Entry 3S3N (X-ray diffraction, 2.49 A resolution); this record covers chains A and C of the 4 polymer chains in the assembly.

== Chain A ==
Molecule: PFV integrase
Source organism: Human spumaretrovirus
Notes: EC 2.7.7.-
Reference sequence: P14350 (POL_FOAMV); residues 1-392 here correspond to UniProt positions 752-1143 (UniProt number = residue number + 751)
Sequence (395 residues; each row starts with the number of its first residue; numbers below 1 keep their minus sign (Gly-2 is residue -2)):
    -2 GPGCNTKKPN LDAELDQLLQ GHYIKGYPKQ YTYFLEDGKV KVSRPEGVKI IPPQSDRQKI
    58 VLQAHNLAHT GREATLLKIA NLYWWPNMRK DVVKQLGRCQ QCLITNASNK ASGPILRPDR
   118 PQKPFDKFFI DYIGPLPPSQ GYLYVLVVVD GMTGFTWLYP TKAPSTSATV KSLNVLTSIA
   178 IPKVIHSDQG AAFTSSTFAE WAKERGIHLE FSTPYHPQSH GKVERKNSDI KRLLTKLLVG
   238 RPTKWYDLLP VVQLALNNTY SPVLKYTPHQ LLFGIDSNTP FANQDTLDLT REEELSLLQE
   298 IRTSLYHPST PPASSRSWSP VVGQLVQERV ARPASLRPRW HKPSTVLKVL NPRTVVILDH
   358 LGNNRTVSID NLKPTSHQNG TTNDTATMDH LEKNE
Unresolved in the structure: -2 to 7, 376-392
Differences from the reference sequence: expression tag (-2 to 0); engineered mutation His217 (Gly968 in P14350); variant Gly218 (Ser969 in P14350)
Curated features (UniProtKB/Swiss-Prot):
  - binding site (Mg(2+)): Asp123, Asp185
Metal / ion sites: Zn2+: His62, His66, Cys96, Cys99; Mg2+ site 1: Asp128, Asp185 (together with Dolutegravir); Mg2+ site 2: Asp128, Glu221 (together with Dolutegravir)
Residues lining bound ligands: Dolutegravir (DLU; (4R,12aS)-N-(2,4-difluorobenzyl)-7-hydroxy-4-methyl-6,8-dioxo-3,4,6,8,12,12a-hexahydro-2H-pyrido[1',2':4,5]pyrazino[2,1-b][1,3]oxazine-9-carboxamide): Asp128, Asp185, Gln186, Gly187, Tyr212, Pro214, Gln215, Glu221, Arg329
From the paper describing this entry:
  - conformationally variable residues (helix shift): Pro214
  - binding site for Dolutegravir: Tyr212, Pro214
  - mutagenesis - N224H: unchanged binding to Dolutegravir

== Chain C ==
Molecule: 19-nt DNA strand
Sequence (19 nucleotides; row label = number of the first residue in the row):
     1 ATTGTCATGG AATTTCGCA

== Interface between chain A and chain C ==
Residue-residue contacts - 46 pairs, chain A then chain C:
  Ile112(A) - DG4(C)  phosphate contact
  Ile112(A) - DT5(C)  base contact
  Leu113(A) - DT3(C)  base contact
  Leu113(A) - DG4(C)  hydrogen bond to the phosphate
  Arg114(A) - DG4(C)  sugar contact
  Arg114(A) - DT5(C)  salt bridge to the phosphate
  Pro115(A) - DT3(C)  base contact
  Pro115(A) - DG4(C)  phosphate contact
  Pro115(A) - DT5(C)  phosphate contact
  Lys124(A) - DT3(C)  base contact
  His183(A) - DT3(C)  phosphate contact
  Glu207(A) - DT2(C)  base contact
  Glu207(A) - DT3(C)  base contact
  Ser209(A) - DT3(C)  phosphate contact
  Thr210(A) - DT2(C)  phosphate contact
  Thr210(A) - DT3(C)  hydrogen bond to the phosphate
  His213(A) - DG4(C)  salt bridge to the phosphate
  Gln215(A) - DG4(C)  sugar contact
  Ser216(A) - DT3(C)  hydrogen bond to the phosphate
  Gly218(A) - DG4(C)  hydrogen bond to the base
  Gly218(A) - DT5(C)  sugar contact
  Lys219(A) - DT5(C)  sugar contact
  Lys219(A) - DC6(C)  salt bridge to the phosphate
  Glu221(A) - DG4(C)  base contact
  Arg222(A) - DG4(C)  base contact
  Arg222(A) - DT5(C)  base contact
  Arg222(A) - DC6(C)  hydrogen bond to the base
  Arg222(A) - DA7(C)  hydrogen bond to the sugar
  Asp226(A) - DA7(C)  sugar contact
  Arg229(A) - DA7(C)  hydrogen bond to the phosphate
  Arg229(A) - DT8(C)  salt bridge to the phosphate
  Ser258(A) - DA7(C)  hydrogen bond to the phosphate
  Pro259(A) - DA7(C)  phosphate contact
  Pro259(A) - DT8(C)  base contact
  Lys345(A) - DA1(C)  base contact
  Leu347(A) - DA1(C)  sugar contact
  Leu347(A) - DT2(C)  sugar contact
  Asn348(A) - DT2(C)  hydrogen bond to the base
  Asn348(A) - DT3(C)  hydrogen bond to the sugar
  Arg350(A) - DG4(C)  salt bridge to the phosphate
  Thr351(A) - DT2(C)  sugar contact
  Thr351(A) - DT3(C)  sugar contact
  Val353(A) - DA1(C)  base contact
  Asn361(A) - DA1(C)  hydrogen bond to the base
  Thr363(A) - DA1(C)  sugar contact
  Thr363(A) - DT2(C)  hydrogen bond to the phosphate
Other interface residues (no listed pair), chain A (33 interface residues in all): Arg117, Phe208, Lys233, Val260, Leu344

== Overview ==
Chain A and chain C form an interface of 33 and 8 residues respectively, with 12 hydrogen bonds and 5 salt
bridges. Polar pairs include Gly218(A)-DG4(C), Arg222(A)-DC6(C) and Asn348(A)-DT2(C). Chain A binds
Dolutegravir. The paper reports a binding site for Dolutegravir at Tyr212(A) and Pro214(A); N224H of chain A
leaves binding to Dolutegravir unchanged.
Here chain A is PFV integrase (Human spumaretrovirus) and chain C is a 19-nt DNA strand. Entry 3S3N (Crystal
structure of the Prototype Foamy Virus (PFV) S217H mutant intasome in complex with magnesium and ...) was
determined by X-ray diffraction (same publication as 3S3M and 3S3O).
